PDB entry 8DNT | X-ray diffraction, 3.18 A resolution | chains E and F of the 5 polymer chains in the assembly

== Chain E ==
Name: MHC class I antigen alpha chain
From: Homo sapiens
Notes: fragment: Human Leukocyte Antigen HLA-A*02:01
UniProt: U5YKE0 (U5YKE0_HUMAN); residues 1-275 here correspond to UniProt positions 25-299 (UniProt number = residue number + 24)
Amino-acid sequence (279 residues; numbered 0 to 278; the number before each row is that of its first residue; numbering starts at 0):
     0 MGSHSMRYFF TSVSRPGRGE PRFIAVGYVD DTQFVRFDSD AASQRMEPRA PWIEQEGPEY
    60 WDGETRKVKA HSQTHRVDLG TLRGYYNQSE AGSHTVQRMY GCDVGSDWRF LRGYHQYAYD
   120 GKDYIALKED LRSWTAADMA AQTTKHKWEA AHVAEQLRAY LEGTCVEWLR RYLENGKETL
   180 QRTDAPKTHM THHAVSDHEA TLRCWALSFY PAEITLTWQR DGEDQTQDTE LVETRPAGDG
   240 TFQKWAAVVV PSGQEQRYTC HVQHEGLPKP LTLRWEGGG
Unresolved in the structure: 0, 276-278
Sequence notes: initiating methionine (0); expression tag (276-278)
Cystine bridges: C101-C164, C203-C259

== Chain F ==
Name: Beta-2-microglobulin
From: Homo sapiens
UniProt: P61769 (B2MG_HUMAN); residues 2-100 here correspond to UniProt positions 21-119 (UniProt number = residue number + 19)
Amino-acid sequence (100 residues; row label = number of the first residue in the row):
     1 MIQRTPKIQV YSRHPAENGK SNFLNCYVSG FHPSDIEVDL LKNGERIEKV EHSDLSFSKD
    61 WSFYLLYYTE FTPTEKDEYA CRVNHVTLSQ PKIVKWDRDM
Sequence notes: initiating methionine (1)
Cystine bridges: C26-C81
Swiss-Prot annotation at these positions:
  - modified residue: Q3 (Pyrrolidone carboxylic acid)
  - glycosylation: I2 (N-linked (Glc) (glycation) isoleucine), K20 (N-linked (Glc) (glycation) lysine), K42 (N-linked (Glc) (glycation) lysine), K49 (N-linked (Glc) (glycation) lysine), K59 (N-linked (Glc) (glycation) lysine), K92 (N-linked (Glc) (glycation) lysine), K95 (N-linked (Glc) (glycation) lysine)

== Interface between chain E and chain F ==
Pairs across the interface (60; chain E residue first):
  F8(E) with F57(F)
  F9(E) with F57(F)
  T10(E) with F63(F)
  V12(E) with S34(F); D35(F)
  I23(E) with L55(F)
  V25(E) with D54(F); L55(F)
  Y27(E) with S56(F); Y64(F), hydrogen bond
  Q32(E) with D54(F), hydrogen bond
  R35(E) with D54(F), salt bridge
  R48(E) with D54(F), salt bridge
  S92(E) with M1(F)
  H93(E) with M1(F)
  T94(E) with H32(F); P33(F); F63(F)
  Q96(E) with H32(F), hydrogen bond; F57(F); W61(F), hydrogen bond (side chain-backbone); F63(F)
  R97(E) with F57(F)
  M98(E) with F57(F), hydrophobic
  Q115(E) with W61(F)
  Y116(E) with W61(F)
  A117(E) with W61(F), hydrophobic
  D119(E) with I2(F); H32(F), hydrogen bond (backbone-side chain)
  G120(E) with H32(F); W61(F)
  K121(E) with I2(F)
  D122(E) with W61(F), hydrogen bond
  H192(E) with D99(F)
  R202(E) with D99(F), hydrogen bond (side chain-backbone); M100(F), hydrogen bond
  W204(E) with D99(F); M100(F)
  L206(E) with R13(F)
  V231(E) with Q9(F)
  E232(E) with K7(F), salt bridge; Q9(F); Y27(F), hydrogen bond; S29(F), hydrogen bond
  T233(E) with Y27(F)
  R234(E) with Q9(F), hydrogen bond; Y11(F); Y27(F); M100(F)
  P235(E) with Y11(F), hydrogen bond (backbone-side chain); Y27(F); L66(F)
  A236(E) with R13(F); N25(F)
  G237(E) with R13(F)
  D238(E) with R13(F)
  Q242(E) with Y11(F); S12(F); R13(F), hydrogen bond (side chain-backbone)
  W244(E) with Q9(F), hydrogen bond
Interface residues without a listed pair, chain F (27 interface residues in all): V10, H14, D97

== Summary ==
The interface between chain E and chain F involves 37 residues on one side and 27 on the other; the contacts
include 14 hydrogen bonds and 3 salt bridges. Polar pairs include R35(E)-D54(F), R48(E)-D54(F) and
E232(E)-K7(F).
Here chain E is MHC class I antigen alpha chain and chain F is Beta-2-microglobulin, both from Homo sapiens.
Entry 8DNT (SARS-CoV-2 specific T cell receptor) was determined by X-ray diffraction.
